8TEP - chains E and G of the 26 polymer chains in the assembly; structure by electron microscopy, 3.50 A resolution.

# Chain E
Molecule: Capsid vertex component 2
Organism: Human herpesvirus 5 strain AD169
UniProtKB: P16726 (CVC2_HCMVA); residue numbers follow UniProt; this construct covers 1-642
Chain sequence (642 residues; numbered 1 to 642; the number before each row is that of its first residue):
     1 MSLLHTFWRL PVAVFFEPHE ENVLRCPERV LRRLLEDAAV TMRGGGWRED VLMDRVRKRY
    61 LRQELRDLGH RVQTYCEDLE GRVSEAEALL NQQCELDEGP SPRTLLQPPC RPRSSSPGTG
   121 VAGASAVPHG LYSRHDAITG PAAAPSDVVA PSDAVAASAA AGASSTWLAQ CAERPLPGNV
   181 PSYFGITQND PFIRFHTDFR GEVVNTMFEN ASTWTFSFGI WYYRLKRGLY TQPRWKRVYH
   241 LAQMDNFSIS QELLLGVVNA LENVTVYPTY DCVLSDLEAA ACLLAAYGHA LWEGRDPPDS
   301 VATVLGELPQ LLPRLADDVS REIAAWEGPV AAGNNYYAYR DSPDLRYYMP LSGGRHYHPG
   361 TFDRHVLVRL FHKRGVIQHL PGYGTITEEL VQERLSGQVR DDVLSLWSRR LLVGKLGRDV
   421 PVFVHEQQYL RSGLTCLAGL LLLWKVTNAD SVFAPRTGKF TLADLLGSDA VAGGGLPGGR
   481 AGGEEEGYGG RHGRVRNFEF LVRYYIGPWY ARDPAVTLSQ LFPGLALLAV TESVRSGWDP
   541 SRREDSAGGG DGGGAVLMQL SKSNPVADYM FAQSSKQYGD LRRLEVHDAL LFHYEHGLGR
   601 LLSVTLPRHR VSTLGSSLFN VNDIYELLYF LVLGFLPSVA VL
Not modelled in the structure: 1-11, 97-178, 329-332, 351-355, 385-400, 472-494, 543-561

# Chain G
Molecule: Capsid vertex component 1
Organism: Human herpesvirus 5 strain AD169
UniProtKB: P16799 (CVC1_HCMVA); numbering as in UniProt (aligned over 1-594)
Chain sequence (594 residues; row label = number of the first residue in the row):
     1 METHLYSDLA FEARFADDEQ LPLHLVLDQE VLSNEEAETL RYVYYRNVDS AGRSTGRAPG
    61 GDEDDAPASD DAEDAVGGDR AFDRERRTWQ RACFRVLPRP LELLDYLRQS GLTVTLEKEQ
   121 RVRMFYAVFT TLGLRCPDNR LSGAQTLHLR LVWPDGSYRD WEFLARDLLR EEMEANKRDR
   181 QHQLATTTNH RRRGGLRNNL DNGSDRRLPE AAVASLETAV STPFFEIPNG AGTSSANGDG
   241 RFSNLEQRVA RLLRGDEEFI YHAGPLEPPS KIRGHELVQL RLDVNPDLMY ATDPHDRDEV
   301 ARTDEWKGAG VSRLREVWDV QHRVRLRVLW YVNSFWRSRE LSYDDHEVEL YRALDAYRAR
   361 IAVEYVLIRA VRDEIYAVLR RDGGALPQRF ACHVSRNMSW RVVWELCRHA LALWMDWADV
   421 RSCIIKALTP RLSRGAAAAA QRARRQRERS APKPQELLFG PRNESGPPAE QTWYADVVRC
   481 VRAQVDLGVE VRAARCPRTG LWIVRDRRGR LRRWLSQPEV CVLYVTPDLD FYWVLPGGFA
   541 VSSRVTLHGL AQRALRDRFQ NFEAVLARGM HVEAGRQEPE TPRVSGRRLP FDDL
Not modelled in the structure: 177-296, 593-594

# Interface between chain E and chain G
Contacting residue pairs - 51 pairs, chain E then chain G:
  Phe15(E) with Val394(G); Ser395(G)
  Phe16(E) with His393(G); Val394(G), hydrogen bond (backbone-backbone); Arg396(G)
  Pro18(E) with Gln388(G); Cys392(G); His393(G)
  His19(E) with Gln388(G), hydrogen bond (backbone-side chain); Leu501(G)
  Glu20(E) with Gln388(G); Arg389(G), salt bridge; Leu501(G)
  Asn22(E) with Gln388(G), hydrogen bond; Phe539(G)
  Val23(E) with Leu386(G); Pro387(G)
  Leu24(E) with Gly384(G); Ala385(G); Leu386(G), hydrogen bond (backbone-backbone); Trp400(G), hydrophobic; Leu535(G), hydrophobic; Phe539(G), hydrophobic
  Arg25(E) with Gly384(G); Trp404(G), hydrogen bond (backbone-side chain)
  Cys26(E) with Gly384(G), hydrogen bond (backbone-backbone); Trp404(G), hydrophobic
  Leu31(E) with Gly383(G); Gly384(G)
  Arg33(E) with Arg408(G)
  Leu34(E) with Trp404(G), hydrophobic; Arg408(G)
  Leu35(E) with Arg380(G)
  Ala38(E) with Tyr376(G), hydrophobic
  Met42(E) with Arg372(G), hydrogen bond; Asp373(G)
  Trp47(E) with Arg369(G)
  Arg48(E) with Tyr365(G); Asp416(G), hydrogen bond (side chain-backbone)
  Glu49(E) with Ala362(G); Tyr365(G); Arg369(G), salt bridge
  Leu52(E) with Gln321(G); Ile361(G), hydrophobic
  Met53(E) with Arg358(G); Ile361(G), hydrophobic
  Val56(E) with Val320(G)
  Arg59(E) with Trp318(G); His322(G)
  Tyr60(E) with Leu164(G); Asp167(G), hydrogen bond
Also at the interface, not in a pair above, chain E (30 interface residues in all): Glu17, Pro27, Val30, Asp37, Thr41, Arg57
Also at the interface, not in a pair above, chain G (41 interface residues in all): Asp319, Leu354, Tyr357, Leu379, Arg401, Arg498, Thr499

# Summary
The interface between chain E and chain G involves 30 residues on one side and 41 on the other, with 9
hydrogen bonds and 2 salt bridges. Among the polar pairs are Glu20(E)-Arg389(G), Glu49(E)-Arg369(G) and
His19(E)-Gln388(G).
Chain E is Capsid vertex component 2 and chain G is Capsid vertex component 1, both from Human herpesvirus 5
strain AD169; the structure, Human cytomegalovirus portal vertex, virion configuration 1 (VC1), was determined
by electron microscopy, deposited together with 8TES, 8TET, 8TEU and 8TEW.
